9DWL - chains F and I of the 11 polymer chains in the assembly; structure by electron microscopy, 3.90 A resolution.

== Chain F ==
Name: Histone H4
Source organism: Homo sapiens
UniProt: P62805 (H4_HUMAN); residues 1-102 here correspond to UniProt positions 2-103 (UniProt number = residue number + 1)
Chain sequence (102 residues; each row starts with the number of its first residue):
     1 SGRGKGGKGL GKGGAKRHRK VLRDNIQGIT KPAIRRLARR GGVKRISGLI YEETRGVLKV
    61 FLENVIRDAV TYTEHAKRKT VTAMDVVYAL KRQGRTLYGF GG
Not modelled in the structure: 1-23, 102
Curated features (UniProtKB/Swiss-Prot):
  - DNA-binding region: Lys16 to Lys20
  - modified residue: Ser1 (N-acetylserine), Arg3 (Asymmetric dimethylarginine), Lys5 (N6-(2-hydroxyisobutyryl)lysine), Lys8 (N6-(2-hydroxyisobutyryl)lysine), Lys12 (N6-(2-hydroxyisobutyryl)lysine), Lys16 (N6-(2-hydroxyisobutyryl)lysine), Lys20 (N6,N6,N6-trimethyllysine), Lys31 (N6-(2-hydroxyisobutyryl)lysine), Lys44 (N6-(2-hydroxyisobutyryl)lysine), Ser47 (Phosphoserine), Tyr51 (Phosphotyrosine), Lys59 (N6-(2-hydroxyisobutyryl)lysine), Lys77 (N6-(2-hydroxyisobutyryl)lysine), Lys79 (N6-(2-hydroxyisobutyryl)lysine), Thr80 (Phosphothreonine), Tyr88 (Phosphotyrosine), Lys91 (N6-(2-hydroxyisobutyryl)lysine)
  - cross-link (Glycyl lysine isopeptide (Lys-Gly)): Lys12 (interchain with G-Cter in SUMO2), Lys20 (interchain with G-Cter in SUMO2), Lys31 (interchain with G-Cter in SUMO2), Lys59 (interchain with G-Cter in SUMO2), Lys79 (interchain with G-Cter in SUMO2), Lys91 (interchain with G-Cter in SUMO2)

== Chain I ==
Molecule: 601 I strand (damaged strand 1)
Sequence (127 nucleotides; row label = number of the first residue in the row):
     1 ATCGAGAATC CCGGTGCCGA GGCCGCTCAA TTGGTCGTAG ACAGCTCTAG CACCGCTTAA
    61 ACGCACGTAC GCGCTGTCCC CCGCGTTTTA ACCGCCAAGG GGATTACTCC CTAGTCTCCA
   121 GGCACGT

== How chain F and chain I interact ==
Contacting residue pairs (9):
  Arg35(F) - DC82(I)  salt bridge to the phosphate
  Arg45(F) - DC81(I)  hydrogen bond to the sugar
  Arg45(F) - DC82(I)  phosphate contact
  Ile46(F) - DC81(I)  sugar contact
  Ile46(F) - DC82(I)  hydrogen bond to the phosphate
  Arg78(F) - DG102(I)  phosphate contact
  Lys79(F) - DG101(I)  salt bridge to the phosphate
  Lys79(F) - DG102(I)  phosphate contact
  Thr80(F) - DG102(I)  phosphate contact
Also at the interface, not in a pair above, chain F (10 interface residues in all): Lys44, Ser47, Gly48, Lys77
Also at the interface, not in a pair above, chain I (6 interface residues in all): DG83, DA103

== Overview ==
Chain F and chain I form an interface of 10 and 6 residues respectively, with 2 hydrogen bonds and 2 salt
bridges. Polar pairs include Arg45(F)-DC81(I), Ile46(F)-DC82(I) and Arg35(F)-DC82(I). UniProt lists a
DNA-binding region on chain F.
Chain F is Histone H4 (Homo sapiens) and chain I is 601 I strand (damaged strand 1); the structure, Nucleosome
containing a 1-nt gap at SHL-5.5, was determined by electron microscopy.
